PDB entry 8DK5 | electron microscopy, 2.71 A resolution | chains A and J of the 12 polymer chains in the assembly

== Chain A ==
Protein: Histone H3.1
Organism: Homo sapiens
Reference sequence: P68431 (H31_HUMAN); residues 0-135 here correspond to UniProt positions 1-136 (UniProt number = residue number + 1)
Amino-acid sequence (136 residues; numbered 0 to 135; the number before each row is that of its first residue; numbering starts at 0):
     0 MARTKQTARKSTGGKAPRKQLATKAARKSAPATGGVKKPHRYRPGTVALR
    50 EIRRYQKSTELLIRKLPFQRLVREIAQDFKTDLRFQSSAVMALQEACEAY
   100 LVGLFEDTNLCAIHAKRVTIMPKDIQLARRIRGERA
Not modelled in the structure: 0-37, 134-135
UniProt features mapped onto this chain:
  - modified residue: Arg2 (Asymmetric dimethylarginine), Thr3 (Phosphothreonine), Lys4 (Allysine), Gln5 (5-glutamyl dopamine), Thr6 (Phosphothreonine), Arg8 (Citrulline), Lys9 (N6,N6,N6-trimethyllysine), Ser10 (ADP-ribosylserine), Thr11 (Phosphothreonine), Lys14 (N6-(2-hydroxyisobutyryl)lysine), Arg17 (Asymmetric dimethylarginine), Lys18 (N6-(2-hydroxyisobutyryl)lysine), Lys23 (N6-(2-hydroxyisobutyryl)lysine), Arg26 (Citrulline), Lys27 (N6,N6,N6-trimethyllysine), Ser28 (ADP-ribosylserine), Lys36 (N6,N6,N6-trimethyllysine), Lys37 (N6-methyllysine), Tyr41 (Phosphotyrosine), Lys56 (N6,N6,N6-trimethyllysine) and 8 more in UniProt
  - lipidation: Lys18 (N6-decanoyllysine)

== Chain J ==
Molecule: 187-nt DNA strand
Sequence (187 nucleotides; numbered -14 to 172; the number before each row is that of its first residue; numbers below 1 keep their minus sign (DA-14 is residue -14)):
   -14 ACTACATGAAGTATGTGTCTTTATTCACAAGCTTGCACAATCCCTGCTGG
    36 ACAATTCTGAGTGATGGCAGCTCCCACCTTTCCTTCTTCCTTCACTTAGA
    86 CTACATTTATTCAGCATCTGTATTGTTGGAGTAAGTTCCATGTTAATACT
   136 CACCACTGAGGATTCTTTCTCTCCACTTAACTTATGC
Not modelled in the structure: -14 to 3, 153-172
Construct notes: conflict DC150 (Dg34514 in 2225930), DT153 (Da34517 in 2225930), DC154 (Da34518 in 2225930), DC156 (Da34520 in 2225930); insertion (157)

== Interface between chain A and chain J ==
Contacting residue pairs - 29 pairs, chain A then chain J:
  His39(A) with DC11(J), phosphate contact; DA12(J), sugar contact
  Arg40(A) with DA88(J), hydrogen bond to the base; DC89(J), hydrogen bond to the sugar
  Tyr41(A) with DA12(J), hydrogen bond to the sugar; DC13(J), sugar contact; DA88(J), sugar contact; DC89(J), hydrogen bond to the phosphate
  Arg42(A) with DA88(J), sugar contact
  Pro43(A) with DT87(J), phosphate contact; DA88(J), sugar contact
  Gly44(A) with DT87(J), phosphate contact; DA88(J), hydrogen bond to the phosphate
  Thr45(A) with DA88(J), phosphate contact
  Val46(A) with DA88(J), hydrogen bond to the phosphate; DC89(J), phosphate contact
  Ala47(A) with DA88(J), hydrogen bond to the phosphate
  Arg49(A) with DC13(J), salt bridge to the phosphate; DA14(J), salt bridge to the phosphate
  Arg53(A) with DA14(J), salt bridge to the phosphate
  Lys56(A) with DA15(J), phosphate contact
  Arg63(A) with DT96(J), phosphate contact; DC97(J), salt bridge to the phosphate
  Lys64(A) with DC97(J), hydrogen bond to the phosphate
  Leu65(A) with DT96(J), phosphate contact; DC97(J), hydrogen bond to the phosphate
  Pro66(A) with DT96(J), phosphate contact
  Arg69(A) with DT96(J), salt bridge to the phosphate
  Arg83(A) with DT106(J), sugar contact
Also at the interface, not in a pair above, chain A (19 interface residues in all): Thr118
Also at the interface, not in a pair above, chain J (13 interface residues in all): DC86, DG105

== In short ==
19 residues of chain A and 13 residues of chain J are in contact, with 9 hydrogen bonds and 5 salt bridges.
Polar contacts include Arg40(A)-DA88(J), Arg40(A)-DC89(J) and Tyr41(A)-DA12(J).
Chain A is Histone H3.1 (Homo sapiens) and chain J is a 187-nt DNA strand; the structure, Structure of 187bp
LIN28b nucleosome with site 0 mutation, was determined by electron microscopy together with 7U0G, 7U0I, 7U0J,
8SPS and 8SPU from the same study.
